PDB entry 3DFV | X-ray diffraction, 3.10 A resolution | chains Y and D of the 4 polymer chains in the assembly

== Chain Y ==
Molecule: 20-nt DNA strand
Sequence (20 nucleotides; each row starts with the number of its first residue):
     1 TTCTGATAAG ACTTATCTGC

== Chain D ==
Name: Trans-acting T-cell-specific transcription factor GATA-3
From: Mus musculus
Reference sequence: P23772 (GATA3_MOUSE); residue numbers follow UniProt; this construct covers 308-370
Chain sequence (63 residues; row label = number of the first residue in the row):
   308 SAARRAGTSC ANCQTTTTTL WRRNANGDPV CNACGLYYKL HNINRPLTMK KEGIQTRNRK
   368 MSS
Disordered / not traced: 308-310, 367-370
Curated features (UniProtKB/Swiss-Prot):
  - zinc finger: Cys-317 to Cys-341 (GATA-type 2)
  - motif: Tyr-344 to Pro-353 (YxKxHxxxRP)
Ion coordination: Zn2+: Cys-317, Cys-320, Cys-338, Cys-341
From the paper describing this entry:
  - mutagenesis - R364A: decreased binding to the 20-nt DNA strand (chain Y)
  - mutagenesis - R364A: unchanged expression
  - self-association interface (contacts with another copy of this molecule): Leu-354
  - binding site for the 20-nt DNA strand (chain Y): His-348 to Lys-358
  - specificity-determining residues: Leu-343, Leu-347, Arg-364 (proposed by the authors, not directly observed)
  - disease-associated variants - L347R: unchanged binding to an isolated consensus GATA site (citing earlier work)
  - disease-associated variants - L343F (citing earlier work)

== How chain Y and chain D interact ==
Pairs across the interface (22; chain Y residue first):
  DT13(Y) with Tyr-344(D), phosphate contact; Leu-347(D), base contact; His-348(D), salt bridge to the phosphate
  DT14(Y) with Asn-339(D), sugar contact; Ala-340(D), phosphate contact; Leu-343(D), base contact; Arg-352(D), salt bridge to the phosphate; Arg-364(D), hydrogen bond to the base
  DA15(Y) with Thr-326(D), phosphate contact; Asn-339(D), hydrogen bond to the phosphate; Ala-340(D), phosphate contact; Leu-343(D), base contact; Ile-361(D), sugar contact; Gln-362(D), sugar contact; Arg-364(D), hydrogen bond to the sugar
  DT16(Y) with Thr-326(D), phosphate contact; Arg-329(D), hydrogen bond to the base; Asn-339(D), base contact; Thr-363(D), phosphate contact; Arg-364(D), hydrogen bond to the phosphate; Arg-366(D), hydrogen bond to the base
  DC17(Y) with Arg-366(D), hydrogen bond to the sugar
Interface residues without a listed pair, chain D (17 interface residues in all): Leu-327, Met-356, Lys-358

== Overview ==
5 residues of chain Y face 17 of chain D across their interface; the contacts include 7 hydrogen bonds and 2
salt bridges. Polar pairs include DT14(Y)/Arg-364(D), DT16(Y)/Arg-329(D) and DT16(Y)/Arg-366(D). The paper
reports a binding site for the 20-nt DNA strand (chain Y) at His-348(D); R364A of chain D reduces binding to
the 20-nt DNA strand (chain Y).
Here chain Y is a 20-nt DNA strand and chain D is Trans-acting T-cell-specific transcription factor GATA-3
(Mus musculus). Entry 3DFV (Adjacent GATA DNA binding) was determined by X-ray diffraction (same publication
as 3DFX).
